PDB entry 2ZY3 | X-ray diffraction, 2.50 A resolution | chains D and F of the 6 polymer chains in the assembly

[Chain D (and F)]
Protein: L-aspartate beta-decarboxylase
Source organism: Alcaligenes faecalis subsp. faecalis
Notes: EC 4.1.1.12; chain F of this document is another copy of the same molecule, construct and numbering; everything in this record applies to it too
UniProtKB: Q93QX0 (Q93QX0_ALCFA); residues 1-533 here = UniProt positions 1-533
Chain sequence (546 residues; numbered 1 to 546; the number before each row is that of its first residue):
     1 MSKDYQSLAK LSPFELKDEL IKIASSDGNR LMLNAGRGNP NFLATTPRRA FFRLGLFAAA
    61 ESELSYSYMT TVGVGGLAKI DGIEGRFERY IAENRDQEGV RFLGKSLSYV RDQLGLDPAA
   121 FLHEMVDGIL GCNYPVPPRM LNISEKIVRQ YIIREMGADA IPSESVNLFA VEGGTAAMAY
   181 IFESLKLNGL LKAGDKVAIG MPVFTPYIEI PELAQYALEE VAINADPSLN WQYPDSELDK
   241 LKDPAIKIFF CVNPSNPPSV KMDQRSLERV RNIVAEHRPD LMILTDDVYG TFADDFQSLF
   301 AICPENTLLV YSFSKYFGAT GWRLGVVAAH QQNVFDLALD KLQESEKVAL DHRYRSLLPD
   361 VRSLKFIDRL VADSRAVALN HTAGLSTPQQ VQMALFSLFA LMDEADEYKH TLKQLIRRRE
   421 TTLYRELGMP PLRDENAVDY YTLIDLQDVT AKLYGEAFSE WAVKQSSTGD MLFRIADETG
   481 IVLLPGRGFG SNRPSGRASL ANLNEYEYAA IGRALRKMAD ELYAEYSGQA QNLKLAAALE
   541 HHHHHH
Not modelled in the structure: 1-21, 536-546 (chain F: 1-10, 534-546)
Covalently attached groups: pyridoxal phosphate (PLP) linked to K315
Sequence notes: expression tag (534-546)
Ligand contacts: pyridoxal phosphate (PLP): R37, G173, G174, T175, F204, Y207, V252, N256, D286, V288, Y289, S312, S314, R323, Y441
UniProt features mapped onto this chain:
  - binding site (L-aspartate): G115, N256, R497
  - modified residue: K315 (N6-(pyridoxal phosphate)lysine)
Reported in the primary citation:
  - binding site for pyridoxal phosphate: K315
  - mutagenesis - K17A, R37A: increased catalytic activity
  - mutagenesis - R487A: abolished catalytic activity
  - mutagenesis - R37A: increased binding to substrate
  - mutagenesis - Y134F, Y207F, K315A, Y441F: decreased catalytic activity
  - mutagenesis - K315A: decreased binding to pyridoxal phosphate
  - catalytic residues: K315 (citing earlier work)

[Chain D / chain F interface]
Contacting residue pairs - 20 pairs, chain D then chain F:
  Q414(D) with E404(F); A405(F)
  R418(D) with R154(F); E404(F), salt bridge
  R425(D) with I153(F); A158(F), hydrogen bond (side chain-backbone); D159(F), salt bridge; A160(F); I161(F), hydrogen bond (side chain-backbone)
  E426(D) with P162(F)
  N504(D) with D112(F); Q113(F), hydrogen bond
  E505(D) with Q113(F), hydrogen bond (backbone-side chain); R154(F), salt bridge
  Y506(D) with D112(F); Q113(F), hydrogen bond (backbone-backbone); L114(F); G115(F)
  R513(D) with P162(F); E164(F)
Interface residues without a listed pair, chain D (10 interface residues in all): T421, M429
Interface residues without a listed pair, chain F (15 interface residues in all): Y109

[Summary]
10 residues of chain D and 15 residues of chain F are in contact, with 5 hydrogen bonds and 3 salt bridges.
Among the polar pairs are R418(D)-E404(F), R425(D)-D159(F) and E505(D)-R154(F). From the paper: the catalytic
residue K315(D); Y134F, Y207F and K315A of chain D, among others, reduce catalytic activity; 7 substitutions
were tested in all.
Both chains are L-aspartate beta-decarboxylase (Alcaligenes faecalis subsp. faecalis). Entry 2ZY3 (dodecameric
L-aspartate beta-decarboxylase) was determined by X-ray diffraction (same publication as 2ZY2, 2ZY4 and 2ZY5).
